8XFP - chains C and H of the 6 polymer chains in the assembly; structure by electron microscopy, 3.21 A resolution.

Chain C (and H):
Protein: E3 ubiquitin-protein ligase ZNRF3
Source organism: Homo sapiens
Notes: EC 2.3.2.27; chain H of this document is another copy of the same molecule, construct and numbering; everything in this record applies to it too
Reference sequence: Q9ULT6 (ZNRF3_HUMAN); residues 1-936 here = UniProt positions 1-936
Chain sequence (936 residues; each row starts with the number of its first residue):
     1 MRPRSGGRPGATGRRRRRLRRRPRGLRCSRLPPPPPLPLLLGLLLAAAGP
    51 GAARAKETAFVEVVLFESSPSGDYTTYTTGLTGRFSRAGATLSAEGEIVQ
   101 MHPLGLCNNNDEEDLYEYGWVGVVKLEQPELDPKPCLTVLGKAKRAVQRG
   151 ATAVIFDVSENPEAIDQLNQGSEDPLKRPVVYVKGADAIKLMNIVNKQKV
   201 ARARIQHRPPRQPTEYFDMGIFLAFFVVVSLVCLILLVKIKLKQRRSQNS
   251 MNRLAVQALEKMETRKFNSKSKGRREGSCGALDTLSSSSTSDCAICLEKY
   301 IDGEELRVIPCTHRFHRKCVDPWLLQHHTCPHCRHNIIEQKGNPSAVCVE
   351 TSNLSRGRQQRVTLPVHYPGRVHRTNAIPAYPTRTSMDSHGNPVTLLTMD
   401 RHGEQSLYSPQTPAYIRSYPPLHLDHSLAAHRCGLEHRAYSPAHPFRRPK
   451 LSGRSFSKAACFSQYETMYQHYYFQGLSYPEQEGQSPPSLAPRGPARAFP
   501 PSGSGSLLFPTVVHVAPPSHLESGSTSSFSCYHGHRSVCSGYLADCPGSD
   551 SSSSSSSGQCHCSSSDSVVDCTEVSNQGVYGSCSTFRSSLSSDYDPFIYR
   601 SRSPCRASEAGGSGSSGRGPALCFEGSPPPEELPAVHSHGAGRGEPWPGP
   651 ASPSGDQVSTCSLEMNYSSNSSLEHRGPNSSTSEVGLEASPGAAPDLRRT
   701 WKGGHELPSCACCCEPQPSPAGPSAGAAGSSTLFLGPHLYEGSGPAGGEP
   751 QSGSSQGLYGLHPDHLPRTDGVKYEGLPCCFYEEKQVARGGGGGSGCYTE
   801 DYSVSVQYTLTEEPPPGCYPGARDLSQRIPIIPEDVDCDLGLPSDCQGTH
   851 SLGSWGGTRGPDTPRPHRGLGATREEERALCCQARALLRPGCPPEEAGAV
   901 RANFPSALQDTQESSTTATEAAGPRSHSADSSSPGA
Unresolved in the structure: 1-55, 208-211, 241-936 (chain H: 1-55, 208-936)
Swiss-Prot annotation at these positions:
  - zinc finger: Cys-293 to Arg-334 (RING-type)
  - mutagenesis: Pro-103 (P103A: Abolishes interaction with RSPO1 and prevents subsequent membrane clearance)
Cystine bridges: Cys-107/Cys-136

Interface between chain C and chain H:
Residue-residue contacts (40):
  Phe-66(C) / Tyr-118(H)  hydrophobic
  Ser-71(C) / Asp-111(H)
  Ser-71(C) / Glu-112(H)
  Ser-71(C) / Leu-115(H)
  Gly-72(C) / Glu-112(H)
  Gly-72(C) / Gln-148(H)
  Gly-72(C) / Arg-149(H)
  Asp-73(C) / Gln-148(H)
  Tyr-74(C) / Leu-115(H)  hydrophobic
  Tyr-74(C) / Tyr-116(H)  hydrogen bond (side chain-backbone)
  Tyr-74(C) / Glu-117(H)
  Tyr-74(C) / Tyr-118(H)
  Tyr-74(C) / Gln-148(H)
  Tyr-74(C) / Arg-149(H)
  Tyr-74(C) / Gly-150(H)
  Thr-76(C) / Tyr-118(H)  hydrogen bond
  Leu-92(C) / Gln-206(H)
  Ser-93(C) / Ser-93(H)  hydrogen bond
  Ala-94(C) / Glu-95(H)
  Glu-95(C) / Glu-95(H)  hydrogen bond (backbone-side chain)
  Glu-95(C) / Thr-152(H)
  Glu-112(C) / Pro-70(H)
  Glu-112(C) / Ser-71(H)  hydrogen bond
  Leu-115(C) / Tyr-74(H)
  Tyr-116(C) / Tyr-74(H)  hydrogen bond (backbone-side chain)
  Glu-117(C) / Tyr-74(H)
  Tyr-118(C) / Tyr-74(H)  hydrophobic
  Tyr-118(C) / Thr-76(H)
  Tyr-118(C) / Arg-202(H)
  Gly-119(C) / Arg-202(H)
  Gln-148(C) / Asp-73(H)  hydrogen bond (backbone-backbone)
  Gln-148(C) / Tyr-74(H)  hydrogen bond (backbone-backbone)
  Gly-150(C) / Tyr-74(H)
  Thr-152(C) / Glu-95(H)  hydrogen bond
  Arg-178(C) / Arg-204(H)
  Arg-202(C) / Glu-95(H)  hydrogen bond (side chain-backbone)
  Arg-202(C) / Tyr-118(H)  hydrogen bond (side chain-backbone)
  Arg-202(C) / Gly-119(H)
  Arg-202(C) / Thr-152(H)
  Arg-204(C) / Arg-178(H)
Interface residues without a listed pair, chain C (26 interface residues in all): Val-64, Arg-145, Arg-149, Gln-206
Interface residues without a listed pair, chain H (26 interface residues in all): Val-64, Phe-66, Gly-72, Arg-145

Overview:
Chain C and chain H each contribute 26 residues to their interface; the contacts include 11 hydrogen bonds.
Polar contacts include Tyr-74(C)/Tyr-116(H), Thr-76(C)/Tyr-118(H) and Ser-93(C)/Ser-93(H). Curated annotation
(UniProt) lists one mutagenesis site on chain C.
Chain C and chain H are both E3 ubiquitin-protein ligase ZNRF3 (Homo sapiens); the structure, the pentamerA
complex of LGR4-RSPO2-ZNRF3(delta RING), was determined by electron microscopy, deposited together with 8XFS,
8XFT and 8Y69.
